Entry 8OQN (X-ray diffraction, 2.20 A resolution); this record covers chains C and D of the 4 polymer chains in the assembly.

== Chain C (and D) ==
Molecule: Putative acyltransferase Rv0859
Organism: Mycobacterium tuberculosis H37Rv
Notes: EC 2.3.1.-; chain D of this document is another copy of the same molecule, construct and numbering; everything in this record applies to it too
Reference sequence: O53871 (Y0859_MYCTU); residues 1-403 here = UniProt positions 1-403
Chain sequence (403 residues; numbered 1 to 403; the number before each row is that of its first residue):
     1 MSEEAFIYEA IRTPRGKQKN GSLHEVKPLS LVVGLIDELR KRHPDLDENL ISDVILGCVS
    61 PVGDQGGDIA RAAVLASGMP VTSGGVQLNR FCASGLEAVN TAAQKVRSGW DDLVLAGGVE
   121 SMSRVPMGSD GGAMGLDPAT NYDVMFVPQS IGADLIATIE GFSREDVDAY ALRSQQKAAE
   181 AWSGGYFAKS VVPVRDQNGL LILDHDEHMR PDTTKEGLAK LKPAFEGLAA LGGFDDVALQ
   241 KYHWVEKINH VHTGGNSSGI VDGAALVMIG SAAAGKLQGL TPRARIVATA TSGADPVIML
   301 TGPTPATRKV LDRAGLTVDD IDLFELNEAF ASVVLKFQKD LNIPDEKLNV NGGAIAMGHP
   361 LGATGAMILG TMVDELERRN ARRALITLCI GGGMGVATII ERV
Not modelled in the structure: 1
What the authors report for this chain:
  - conformationally variable residues (loop rearrangement): Phe225 to Leu231

== Interface between chain C and chain D ==
Residue-residue contacts - 113 pairs, chain C then chain D:
  Ser2(C) - Ser2(D)
  Lys27(C) - Leu136(D)
  Lys27(C) - Asp137(D)
  Leu29(C) - Ala133(D)
  Leu29(C) - Thr140(D)
  Ser52(C) - Thr291(D)
  Ser52(C) - Lys309(D)
  Asp53(C) - Arg90(D)  salt bridge
  Asp53(C) - Thr291(D)
  Pro61(C) - Pro61(D)  hydrophobic
  Pro61(C) - Asp130(D)
  Val62(C) - Val62(D)  hydrophobic
  Val62(C) - Asp130(D)
  Gly63(C) - Asp130(D)  hydrogen bond (backbone-backbone)
  Gly63(C) - Gly132(D)  hydrogen bond (backbone-backbone)
  Gly63(C) - Ala133(D)
  Asp64(C) - Ala133(D)
  Gly66(C) - Asp130(D)
  Gly66(C) - Gly132(D)
  Gly66(C) - Ala133(D)  hydrogen bond (backbone-backbone)
  Gly67(C) - Phe91(D)
  Gly67(C) - Asp130(D)  hydrogen bond (backbone-side chain)
  Gly67(C) - Gly132(D)
  Gly67(C) - Met134(D)
  Asp68(C) - Asn89(D)
  Asp68(C) - Arg90(D)
  Asp68(C) - Phe91(D)
  Asp68(C) - Met134(D)
  Asp68(C) - Met394(D)
  Arg71(C) - Gly392(D)  hydrogen bond (side chain-backbone)
  Arg71(C) - Gly393(D)
  Arg71(C) - Met394(D)
  Ala72(C) - Met134(D)
  Leu75(C) - Val144(D)  hydrophobic
  Val81(C) - Gly293(D)
  Val81(C) - Ala294(D)
  Val81(C) - Pro296(D)
  Val81(C) - Gly393(D)
  Thr82(C) - Ser292(D)
  Thr82(C) - Gly293(D)
  Gly84(C) - Arg90(D)
  Gly84(C) - Met394(D)
  Gly85(C) - Arg90(D)
  Gly85(C) - Met394(D)
  Val86(C) - Asn89(D)
  Gln87(C) - Gln87(D)  hydrogen bond
  Gln87(C) - Leu88(D)
  Gln87(C) - Asn89(D)  hydrogen bond (backbone-backbone)
  Leu88(C) - Gln87(D)
  Asn89(C) - Asp68(D)
  Asn89(C) - Val86(D)
  Asn89(C) - Gln87(D)  hydrogen bond (backbone-backbone)
  Arg90(C) - Asp53(D)  salt bridge
  Arg90(C) - Asp68(D)
  Arg90(C) - Gly84(D)
  Arg90(C) - Gly85(D)
  Phe91(C) - Gly67(D)
  Phe91(C) - Asp68(D)
  Glu97(C) - Lys105(D)  salt bridge
  Thr101(C) - Thr101(D)
  Thr101(C) - Lys105(D)  hydrogen bond
  Gln104(C) - Gln104(D)
  Gln104(C) - Lys105(D)  hydrogen bond
  Gln104(C) - Ser108(D)  hydrogen bond
  Gln104(C) - Trp110(D)
  Gln104(C) - Asp111(D)  hydrogen bond
  Lys105(C) - Glu97(D)  salt bridge
  Lys105(C) - Thr101(D)  hydrogen bond
  Lys105(C) - Gln104(D)  hydrogen bond
  Arg107(C) - Ser108(D)  hydrogen bond (side chain-backbone)
  Arg107(C) - Trp110(D)
  Ser108(C) - Gln104(D)  hydrogen bond
  Ser108(C) - Arg107(D)  hydrogen bond (backbone-side chain)
  Trp110(C) - Gln104(D)
  Trp110(C) - Arg107(D)
  Trp110(C) - Ile286(D)
  Trp110(C) - Val287(D)
  Trp110(C) - Ala288(D)  hydrophobic
  Trp110(C) - Thr289(D)
  Trp110(C) - Arg313(D)  hydrogen bond (backbone-side chain)
  Asp111(C) - Gln104(D)  hydrogen bond
  Asp130(C) - Pro61(D)
  Asp130(C) - Val62(D)
  Asp130(C) - Gly63(D)  hydrogen bond (backbone-backbone)
  Asp130(C) - Gly66(D)
  Asp130(C) - Gly67(D)  hydrogen bond (side chain-backbone)
  Gly131(C) - Gly67(D)
  Gly132(C) - Gly63(D)  hydrogen bond (backbone-backbone)
  Gly132(C) - Gly66(D)
  Gly132(C) - Gly67(D)
  Ala133(C) - Leu29(D)  hydrophobic
  Ala133(C) - Gly66(D)
  Met134(C) - Ala72(D)  hydrophobic
  Met134(C) - Leu75(D)  hydrophobic
  Asp137(C) - Lys27(D)  salt bridge
  Thr140(C) - Leu29(D)
  Ile286(C) - Trp110(D)
  Val287(C) - Trp110(D)
  Ala288(C) - Trp110(D)  hydrophobic
  Thr289(C) - Trp110(D)
  Thr291(C) - Ser52(D)  hydrogen bond (side chain-backbone)
  Ser292(C) - Thr82(D)
  Gly293(C) - Val81(D)
  Gly293(C) - Thr82(D)
  Ala294(C) - Val81(D)
  Pro296(C) - Val81(D)
  Arg313(C) - Trp110(D)  hydrogen bond (side chain-backbone)
  Gly392(C) - Arg71(D)  hydrogen bond (backbone-side chain)
  Gly393(C) - Arg71(D)
  Met394(C) - Asp68(D)
  Met394(C) - Arg71(D)
  Met394(C) - Gly84(D)
  Met394(C) - Gly85(D)
Interface residues without a listed pair, chain C (60 interface residues in all): Ile69, Ala76, Ala103, Gly109, Val144, Asp295, Lys309
Interface residues without a listed pair, chain D (60 interface residues in all): Asp64, Ala76, Ala103, Gly109, Gly131, Asp295

== Summary ==
The chain C/chain D interface involves 60 residues from each chain, with 25 hydrogen bonds and 5 salt bridges.
Polar pairs include Asp53(C)-Arg90(D), Glu97(C)-Lys105(D) and Asp137(C)-Lys27(D). From the paper:
conformational variability at Phe225(C).
Chain C and chain D are both Putative acyltransferase Rv0859 (Mycobacterium tuberculosis H37Rv); the
structure, Structure of Mycobacterium tuberculosis beta-oxidation trifunctional enzyme in complex with
Fragment-M-53, was determined by X-ray diffraction together with 8OPU, 8OPV, 8OPW, 8OPX, 8OPY, 8OQL and 10
further entries from the same study.
